PDB entry 5W5C | X-ray diffraction, 1.85 A resolution | chains C and F of the 6 polymer chains in the assembly

Chain C:
Name: Synaptosomal-associated protein 25
From: Rattus norvegicus
UniProtKB: P60881 (SNP25_RAT), isoform P60881-2; residues 7-83 here = UniProt positions 7-83
Chain sequence (77 residues; numbered 7 to 83; the number before each row is that of its first residue):
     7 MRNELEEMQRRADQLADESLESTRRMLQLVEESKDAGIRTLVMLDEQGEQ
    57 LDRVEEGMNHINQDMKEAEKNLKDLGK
Unresolved in the structure: 7-9, 75-83

Chain F:
Name: Synaptotagmin-1
From: Rattus norvegicus
UniProtKB: P21707 (SYT1_RAT); residues 140-421 here = UniProt positions 140-421
Chain sequence (282 residues; row label = number of the first residue in the row):
   140 EKLGKLQYSLDYDFQNNQLLVGIIQAAELPALDMGGTSDPYVKVFLLPDK
   190 KKKFETKVHRKTLNPVFNEQFTFKVPYSELGGKTLVMAVYDFDRFSKHDI
   240 IGEFKVPMNTVDFGHVTEEWRDLQSAEKEEQEKLGDICFSLRYVPTAGKL
   290 TVVILEAKNLKKMDVGGLSDPYVKIHLMQNGKRLKKKKTTIKKNTLNPYY
   340 NESFSFEVPFEQIQKVQVVVTVLDYDKIGKNDAIGKVFVGYNSTGAELRH
   390 WSDMLANPRRPIAQWHTLQVEEEVDAMLAVKK
Unresolved in the structure: 140-142, 170-175, 188-190, 233-238, 419-421
Swiss-Prot annotation at these positions:
  - binding site (Ca(2+)): L171, D172, D178, D230, F231, D232, S235, K236, D238, D303, D309, D363, D365, D371
  - modified residue: Y229 (Phosphotyrosine), S264 (Phosphoserine), S342 (Phosphoserine), S344 (Phosphoserine)
  - mutagenesis: R233 (R233Q: Impaired Ca(2+)-affinity), M302 (M302K: Fails to localize at nerve terminals), D303 (D303G: Fails to relocalize to nerve terminals after stimulation of neurotransmitter release), D365 (D365E: Fails to relocalize to nerve terminals after stimulation of neurotransmitter release), I367 (I367T: Slows synaptic vesicle fusion kinetics and exocytosis. Impairs the kinetics of synaptic vesicle endocytosis), N370 (N370K: Slows synaptic vesicle fusion kinetics and exocytosis)
From the paper describing this entry:
  - mutagenesis - T383Q/G384Q: unchanged binding to Complexin-1 (proposed by the authors, not directly observed)
  - mutagenesis - R281A/E295A/Y338W/R398A/R399A, D309A/D363A/D365A, L387Q/L394Q: decreased signaling

How chain C and chain F interact:
Pairs across the interface (6; chain C residue first):
  R17(C) - F349(F)
  R17(C) - E350(F)  salt bridge
  Q20(C) - E350(F)  hydrogen bond
  L21(C) - F349(F)  hydrophobic
  E24(C) - Q353(F)
  E24(C) - K354(F)  salt bridge
The authors on this interface:
  - residue pairs: R17(C)-E350(F) (salt bridge), Q20(C)-E350(F) (hydrogen bond), E24(C)-K354(F) (salt bridge)

Overview:
Chain C and chain F each contribute 4 residues to their interface; the contacts include 1 hydrogen bond and 2
salt bridges. Polar contacts include R17(C)-E350(F), E24(C)-K354(F) and Q20(C)-E350(F). The authors report
salt bridges between R17(C) and E350(F) and E24(C) and K354(F); a hydrogen bond between Q20(C) and E350(F).
From the paper: R281A/E295A/Y338W/R398A/R399A, D309A/D363A/D365A and L387Q/L394Q of chain F reduce signaling;
T383Q/G384Q of chain F leave binding to Complexin-1 unchanged.
Here chain C is Synaptosomal-associated protein 25 and chain F is Synaptotagmin-1, both from Rattus
norvegicus. Entry 5W5C (Crystal structure of the primed SNARE-Complexin-Synaptotagmin-1 C2AB complex) was
determined by X-ray diffraction together with 5W5D from the same study.
